PDB entry 1E92 | X-ray diffraction, 2.20 A resolution | chains A and B of the 4 polymer chains in the assembly

[Chain A (and B)]
Protein: Pteridine reductase 1
From: Leishmania major
Notes: EC 1.1.1.253; chain B of this document is another copy of the same molecule, construct and numbering; everything in this record applies to it too
Chain sequence (288 residues; numbered 1 to 288; the number before each row is that of its first residue):
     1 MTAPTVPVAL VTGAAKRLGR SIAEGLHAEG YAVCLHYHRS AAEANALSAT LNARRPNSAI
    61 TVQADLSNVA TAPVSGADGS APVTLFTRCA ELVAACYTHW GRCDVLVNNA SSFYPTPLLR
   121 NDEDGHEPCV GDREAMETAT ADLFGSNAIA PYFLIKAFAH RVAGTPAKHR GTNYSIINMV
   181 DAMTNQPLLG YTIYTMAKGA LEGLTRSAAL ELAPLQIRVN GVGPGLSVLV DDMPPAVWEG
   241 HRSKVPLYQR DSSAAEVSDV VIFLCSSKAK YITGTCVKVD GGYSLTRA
Not modelled in the structure: 1-5, 74-80, 123-130 (chain B: 1-4, 74-79, 121-132)
Small-molecule neighbours:
  - 7,8-dihydrobiopterin (HBI): Arg17, Ser111, Ser112, Phe113, Asp181, Leu188, Tyr194, Gly225, Leu226, Ser227, Leu229, Val230
  - NADP (NAP; NADP nicotinamide-adenine-dinucleotide phosphate): Gly13, Lys16, Arg17, Leu18, Gly19, His36, Tyr37, His38, Arg39, Ser40, Ala64, Asp65, Leu66, Ser67, Asn109, Ala110, Ser111, Ser112, Asp142, Ser146, Asn147, Met179, Val180, Asp181, Tyr194, Lys198, Pro224, Gly225, Leu226, Ser227
Reported in the primary citation:
  - self-association interface (contacts with another copy of this molecule): Arg287
  - binding site for 7,8-dihydrobiopterin: Arg17, Phe113, Tyr194, Arg287
  - binding site for NADP: Arg17, His38, Arg39, Ser40, Lys198, Ser227
  - specificity-determining residues: His38, Arg39, Ser40
  - catalytic residues: Asp181, Tyr194
  - catalytic residues: Arg17, Lys198 (proposed by the authors, not directly observed)
  - contacts within the chain: Asp181-Tyr194 (hydrogen bond)
  - mutagenesis - Y194F: increased catalytic activity on DHF (citing earlier work)

[How chain A and chain B interact]
Contacting residue pairs (73):
  Pro82(A) with Arg133(B)
  Thr84(A) with Arg133(B); Glu137(B)
  Thr116(A) with Tyr152(B), hydrogen bond (backbone-side chain)
  Pro117(A) with Lys156(B); Glu211(B)
  Leu118(A) with Tyr152(B), hydrophobic; Lys156(B); His160(B), hydrogen bond (backbone-side chain); Ala208(B), hydrophobic; Glu211(B), hydrogen bond (backbone-side chain)
  Leu119(A) with Ala159(B), hydrophobic; Glu211(B); Leu212(B), hydrophobic; Leu215(B), hydrophobic
  Asp122(A) with Ala163(B); Leu215(B)
  Arg133(A) with Thr84(B); Phe86(B); Thr87(B), hydrogen bond
  Met136(A) with Phe86(B), hydrophobic; Lys156(B), hydrogen bond
  Thr140(A) with Phe153(B)
  Phe144(A) with Ile149(B), hydrophobic
  Ala148(A) with Met196(B)
  Ile149(A) with Phe144(B), hydrophobic
  Tyr152(A) with Thr116(B), hydrogen bond (side chain-backbone); Leu118(B), hydrophobic; Met136(B); Thr192(B); Ile193(B), hydrophobic
  Phe153(A) with Met136(B), hydrophobic; Thr140(B)
  Lys156(A) with Pro117(B); Leu118(B); Met136(B)
  His160(A) with Leu118(B), hydrogen bond (side chain-backbone); Arg120(B)
  Ala163(A) with Leu119(B), hydrophobic
  Asn185(A) with Arg206(B), hydrogen bond
  Pro187(A) with Arg206(B); Ser207(B); Leu210(B)
  Leu189(A) with Leu210(B), hydrophobic; Glu211(B)
  Gly190(A) with Glu211(B)
  Thr192(A) with Tyr152(B); Leu204(B); Ser207(B), hydrogen bond; Glu211(B)
  Ile193(A) with Tyr152(B), hydrophobic
  Met196(A) with Ala148(B); Ala200(B); Leu204(B)
  Gly199(A) with Gly199(B)
  Ala200(A) with Met196(B); Ala200(B)
  Leu204(A) with Thr192(B); Met196(B)
  Arg206(A) with Asn185(B), hydrogen bond; Pro187(B)
  Ser207(A) with Pro187(B); Thr192(B), hydrogen bond
  Ala208(A) with Leu118(B), hydrophobic
  Leu210(A) with Pro187(B); Leu189(B), hydrophobic
  Glu211(A) with Pro117(B); Leu118(B), hydrogen bond (side chain-backbone); Leu119(B), hydrogen bond (side chain-backbone); Leu189(B); Gly190(B); Thr192(B)
  Leu215(A) with Leu119(B), hydrophobic
Interface residues without a listed pair, chain A (43 interface residues in all): Asn68, Arg120, Glu137, Ile155, Ala159, Tyr191, Thr195, Gly203, Leu212
Interface residues without a listed pair, chain B (44 interface residues in all): Ile155, Arg170, Tyr191, Thr195, Gly203, Pro214

[In short]
Chain A and chain B form an interface of 43 and 44 residues respectively, with 13 hydrogen bonds. Polar
contacts include Thr116(A)-Tyr152(B), Leu118(A)-His160(B) and Leu118(A)-Glu211(B). Ligands of chain A: NADP
and 7,8-dihydrobiopterin. The paper reports catalytic residues Asp181(A), Tyr194(A) and Arg17(A) among others;
Y194F of chain A increases catalytic activity on DHF.
Both chains are Pteridine reductase 1 (Leishmania major). Entry 1E92 (Pteridine reductase 1 from Leishmania
major complexed with NADP+ and dihydrobiopterin) was determined by X-ray diffraction (same publication as
1E7W).
